6M9F - chains A and B; structure by X-ray diffraction, 1.30 A resolution.

Chain A:
Protein: Sedolisin
From: Pseudomonas sp. (strain 101)
Notes: EC 3.4.21.100
UniProtKB: P42790 (PICP_PSESR); residues 3-370 here correspond to UniProt positions 218-585 (UniProt number = residue number + 215)
Chain sequence (368 residues; row label = number of the first residue in the row):
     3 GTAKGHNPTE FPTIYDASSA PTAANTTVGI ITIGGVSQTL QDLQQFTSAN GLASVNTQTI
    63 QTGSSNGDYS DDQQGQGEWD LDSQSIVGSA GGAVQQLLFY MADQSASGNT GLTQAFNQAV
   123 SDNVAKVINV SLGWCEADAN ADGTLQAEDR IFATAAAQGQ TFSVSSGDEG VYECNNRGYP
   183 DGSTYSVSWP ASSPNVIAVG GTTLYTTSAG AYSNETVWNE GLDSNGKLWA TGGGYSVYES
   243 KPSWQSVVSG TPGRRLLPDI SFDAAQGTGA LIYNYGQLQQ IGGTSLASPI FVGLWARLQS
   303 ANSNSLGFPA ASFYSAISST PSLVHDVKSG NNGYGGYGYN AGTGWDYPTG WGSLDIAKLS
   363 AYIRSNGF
Disulfide bonds: Cys-137/Cys-176
Metal / ion sites: Ca2+: Asp-328, Val-329, Gly-344, Gly-346, Asp-348
Swiss-Prot annotation at these positions:
  - active site (Charge relay system): Glu-80, Asp-84, Ser-287
  - binding site (Ca(2+)): Asp-328, Val-329, Gly-344, Gly-346, Asp-348
From the paper describing this entry:
  - Ca2+ coordination: Asp-328, Asp-348
  - binding site for Tyrostatin (chain B): Ile-35, Trp-81, Gly-135, Ser-167 to Asp-170, Glu-175, Arg-179, Ser-190, Ser-287
  - conformationally variable residues (side-chain flip): Arg-179
  - contacts within the chain: Glu-80/Asp-84 (hydrogen bond), Glu-80/Ser-287 (hydrogen bond)
  - catalytic residues: Glu-80, Asp-84, Ser-287
  - catalytic residues: Asp-170 (proposed by the authors, not directly observed)
  - specificity-determining residues: Glu-175

Chain B:
Protein: Tyrostatin
Chain sequence (4 residues; each row starts with the number of its first residue):
   381 XYLX
Modified residues: IVA (isovaleric acid) at position 381; TYE (4-[(2S)-2-amino-3-hydroxypropyl]phenol) at position 384

How chain A and chain B interact:
Contacting residue pairs (27):
  Ile-35(A) / IVA_381(B)
  Gly-77(A) / Leu-383(B)
  Glu-80(A) / Leu-383(B)
  Glu-80(A) / TYE_384(B)  hydrogen bond (side chain-backbone)
  Trp-81(A) / Leu-383(B)  hydrophobic
  Asn-111(A) / IVA_381(B)
  Ser-133(A) / Leu-383(B)
  Ser-133(A) / TYE_384(B)  hydrogen bond (backbone-backbone)
  Leu-134(A) / Tyr-382(B)
  Leu-134(A) / TYE_384(B)
  Gly-135(A) / IVA_381(B)
  Gly-135(A) / Tyr-382(B)  hydrogen bond (backbone-backbone)
  Gly-135(A) / TYE_384(B)
  Trp-136(A) / IVA_381(B)
  Trp-136(A) / Tyr-382(B)  hydrophobic
  Trp-136(A) / TYE_384(B)
  Ser-167(A) / TYE_384(B)
  Gly-169(A) / TYE_384(B)
  Asp-170(A) / TYE_384(B)
  Glu-171(A) / TYE_384(B)
  Glu-175(A) / TYE_384(B)
  Arg-179(A) / Tyr-382(B)
  Ser-190(A) / TYE_384(B)
  Gly-285(A) / TYE_384(B)
  Thr-286(A) / TYE_384(B)  hydrogen bond (backbone-backbone)
  Ser-287(A) / Leu-383(B)
  Ser-287(A) / TYE_384(B)  covalent bond
Also at the interface, not in a pair above, chain A (23 interface residues in all): Gln-76, Leu-114, Ser-168, Gly-284

In short:
The interface between chain A and chain B involves 23 residues on one side and 4 on the other; the contacts
include 1 covalent bond and 4 hydrogen bonds. Polar pairs include Glu-80(A)/TYE_384(B), Ser-133(A)/TYE_384(B)
and Gly-135(A)/Tyr-382(B). From the paper: catalytic residues Glu-80(A), Asp-84(A) and Ser-287(A) among
others; a binding site for Tyrostatin (chain B) at Ile-35(A), Trp-81(A) and Gly-135(A) among others.
Here chain A is Sedolisin (Pseudomonas sp. (strain 101)) and chain B is Tyrostatin. Entry 6M9F (PSEUDOMONAS
SERINE-CARBOXYL PROTEINASE (SEDOLISIN) COMPLEXED WITH THE INHIBITOR Tyrostatin) was determined by X-ray
diffraction (same publication as 6M8W, 6M8Y, 6M9C and 6M9D).
